4UFR - chains B and C of the 4 polymer chains in the assembly; structure by X-ray diffraction, 2.20 A resolution.

[Chain B]
Molecule: R-spondin-2
From: Homo sapiens
Notes: fragment: fu1-fu2, residues 39-144
Reference sequence: Q8BFU0 (RSPO2_MOUSE); residue numbers follow UniProt; this construct covers 39-144
Amino-acid sequence (120 residues; each row starts with the number of its first residue):
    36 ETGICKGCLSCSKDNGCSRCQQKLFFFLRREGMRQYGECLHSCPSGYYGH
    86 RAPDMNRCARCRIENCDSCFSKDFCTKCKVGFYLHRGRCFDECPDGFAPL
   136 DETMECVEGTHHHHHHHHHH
Not modelled in the structure: 36-39, 142-155
Sequence notes: expression tag (36-38, 145-155)
Disulfides: Cys40-Cys46, Cys43-Cys52, Cys55-Cys74, Cys78-Cys93, Cys96-Cys104, Cys101-Cys110, Cys113-Cys124, Cys128-Cys141

[Chain C]
Molecule: Leucine-rich repeat-containing G-protein coupled receptor 5
From: Homo sapiens
Notes: fragment: ectodomain, residues 32-487 and residues 538-544
Reference sequence: O75473 (LGR5_HUMAN); numbering as in UniProt; present here: 32-485, 538-544
Amino-acid sequence (484 residues; row label = number of the first residue in the row; note: 44 numbers in that range are skipped by the numbering (no residue carries them; nothing is unmodelled there)):
    29 ETGRGCPTHCHCEPDGRMLLRVDCSDLGLSELPSNLSVFTSYLDLSMNNI
    79 SQLLPNPLPSLRFLEELRLAGNALTYIPKGAFTGLYSLKVLMLQNNQLRH
   129 VPTEALQNLRSLQSLRLDANHISYVPPSCFSGLHSLRHLWLDDNALTEIP
   179 VQAFRSLSALQAMTLALNKIHHIPDYAFGNLSSLVVLHLHNNRIHSLGKK
   229 CFDGLHSLETLDLNYNNLDEFPTAIRTLSNLKELGFHSNNIRSIPEKAFV
   279 GNPSLITIHFYDNPIQFVGRSAFQHLPELRTLTLNGASQITEFPDLTGTA
   329 NLESLTLTGAQISSLPQTVCNQLPNLQVLDLSYNLLEDLPSFSVCQKLQK
   379 IDLRHNEIYEIKVDTFQQLLSLRSLNLAWNKIAIIHPNAFSTLPSLIKLD
   429 LSSNLLSSFPITGLHGLTHLKLTGNHALQSLISSENFPELKVIEMPYAYQ
   479 CCAFGVC
   487 ENNGNNGD
   538 SVQCSPSGTHHHHHHHHHH
Not modelled in the structure: 29-32, 487-494, 538, 544-556
Sequence notes: expression tag (29-31, 545-556); linker (488-494)
Swiss-Prot annotation at these positions:
  - glycosylation (N-linked (GlcNAc...) asparagine): Asn63, Asn77, Asn208
Disulfides: Cys34-Cys40, Cys38-Cys52, Cys348-Cys373, Cys479-Cys541, Cys480-Cys485

[Interface between chain B and chain C]
Residue-residue contacts (13):
  Ser47(B) - Glu463(C)
  Lys48(B) - Glu463(C)
  Ser53(B) - Leu459(C)
  Phe61(B) - Leu459(C)  hydrophobic
  Arg65(B) - Cys480(C)
  Arg65(B) - Cys485(C)  hydrogen bond
  His85(B) - Gln457(C)  hydrogen bond
  Ala87(B) - Gln457(C)
  Asp89(B) - Ser435(C)
  Met90(B) - Gln457(C)
  Met90(B) - Ser458(C)
  Met90(B) - Leu459(C)
  Arg92(B) - Tyr477(C)
Other interface residues (no listed pair), chain B (11 interface residues in all): Leu63
Other interface residues (no listed pair), chain C (9 interface residues in all): Ala481

[In short]
Chain B and chain C form an interface of 11 and 9 residues respectively, with 2 hydrogen bonds. Among the
polar pairs are Arg65(B)-Cys485(C) and His85(B)-Gln457(C).
Here chain B is R-spondin-2 and chain C is Leucine-rich repeat-containing G-protein coupled receptor 5, both
from Homo sapiens. Entry 4UFR (Structure of the ectodomain of LGR5 in complex with R-spondin-2 (Fu1Fu2)) was
determined by X-ray diffraction, deposited together with 4UFS.
